PDB entry 9F7W | X-ray diffraction, 1.25 A resolution | chains A and B

[Chain A]
Molecule: Peroxisome proliferator-activated receptor gamma
Organism: Homo sapiens
UniProt: P37231 (PPARG_HUMAN); residues 206-477 here correspond to UniProt positions 234-505 (UniProt number = residue number + 28)
Sequence (283 residues; each row starts with the number of its first residue):
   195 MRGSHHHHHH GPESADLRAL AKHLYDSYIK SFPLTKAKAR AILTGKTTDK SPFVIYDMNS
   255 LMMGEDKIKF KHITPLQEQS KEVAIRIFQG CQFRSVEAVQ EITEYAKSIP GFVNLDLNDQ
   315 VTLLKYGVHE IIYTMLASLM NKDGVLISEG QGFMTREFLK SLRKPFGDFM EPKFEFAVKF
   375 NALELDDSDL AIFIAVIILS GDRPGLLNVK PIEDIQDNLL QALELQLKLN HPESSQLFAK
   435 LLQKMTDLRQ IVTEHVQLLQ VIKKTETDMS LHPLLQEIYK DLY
Disordered / not traced: 195-204, 476-477
Sequence notes: initiating methionine (195); expression tag (196-205)
Ligand contacts:
  - 4,4'-propane-2,2-diyldiphenol (2OH), molecule 1: Ile-249, Leu-255, Glu-259, Ile-262, Lys-263, Ile-267, Gln-273, Arg-280, Ile-281, Gly-284, Cys-285, Arg-288, Ile-341, Ser-342, Met-348
  - 4,4'-propane-2,2-diyldiphenol (2OH), molecule 2: Ile-267, Gln-283, Gln-286, Phe-287, Ser-464, Leu-465, His-466, Pro-467
Curated features (UniProtKB/Swiss-Prot):
  - motif: Pro-467 to Asp-475 (9aaTAD)
  - binding site (rosiglitazone): Gln-286 to Ser-289, His-323, His-449, Tyr-473
  - cross-link: Lys-224 (Glycyl lysine isopeptide (Lys-Gly) (interchain with G-Cter in ubiquitin))
From the paper describing this entry:
  - conformationally variable residues (order/disorder transition): Glu-259, Ile-262 to Val-277, Gln-283, Phe-287, Glu-291
  - binding site for 4,4'-propane-2,2-diyldiphenol: Ile-262, Lys-263, Gln-286, Phe-287
  - binding site for 4,4'-propane-2,2-diyldiphenol: Glu-259, Ile-281, Gln-283, Gly-284, Ile-341 (from molecular simulation)

[Chain B]
Molecule: Peroxisome proliferator-activated receptor gamma coactivator 1-alpha
UniProt: Q9UBK2 (PRGC1_HUMAN); residues 136-154 here = UniProt positions 136-154
Sequence (19 residues; row label = number of the first residue in the row):
   136 QEAEEPSLLK KLLLAPANT
Disordered / not traced: 136-139, 153-154
Curated features (UniProtKB/Swiss-Prot):
  - motif: Leu-144 to Leu-148 (LXXLL motif)
  - modified residue: Lys-146 (N6-acetyllysine)

[How chain A and chain B interact]
Pairs across the interface (20; chain A residue first):
  Gln-294(A) / Leu-147(B)
  Thr-297(A) / Leu-148(B)
  Lys-301(A) / Leu-147(B)  hydrogen bond (side chain-backbone)
  Lys-301(A) / Leu-148(B)  hydrogen bond (side chain-backbone)
  Lys-301(A) / Ala-150(B)  hydrogen bond (side chain-backbone)
  Phe-306(A) / Leu-148(B)  hydrophobic
  Leu-311(A) / Lys-145(B)
  Leu-311(A) / Leu-149(B)  hydrophobic
  Asn-312(A) / Lys-145(B)  hydrogen bond
  Gln-314(A) / Leu-148(B)
  Val-315(A) / Lys-145(B)
  Val-315(A) / Leu-148(B)  hydrophobic
  Leu-318(A) / Leu-148(B)  hydrophobic
  Lys-319(A) / Leu-144(B)
  Pro-467(A) / Leu-143(B)
  Leu-468(A) / Leu-143(B)
  Leu-468(A) / Leu-144(B)  hydrophobic
  Glu-471(A) / Ser-142(B)  hydrogen bond
  Glu-471(A) / Leu-143(B)  hydrogen bond (side chain-backbone)
  Glu-471(A) / Leu-144(B)  hydrogen bond (side chain-backbone)
Other interface residues (no listed pair), chain A (16 interface residues in all): Val-293, Glu-298, Ile-472

[Overview]
Chain A and chain B form an interface of 16 and 8 residues respectively; the contacts include 7 hydrogen
bonds. Among the polar pairs are Lys-301(A)/Leu-147(B), Lys-301(A)/Leu-148(B) and Lys-301(A)/Ala-150(B). Chain
A binds 4,4'-propane-2,2-diyldiphenol. From the paper: a binding site for 4,4'-propane-2,2-diyldiphenol at
Ile-262(A), Lys-263(A) and Gln-286(A) among others; conformational variability at Glu-259(A), Ile-262(A) and
Gln-283(A) among others.
Here chain A is Peroxisome proliferator-activated receptor gamma (Homo sapiens) and chain B is Peroxisome
proliferator-activated receptor gamma coactivator 1-alpha. Entry 9F7W (Human PPARgamma ligand binding domain
in complex with co-activator 1alpha peptide and bisphenol A (BPA)) was determined by X-ray diffraction
together with 9F7X from the same study.
